Entry 8VJC (electron microscopy, 3.80 A resolution); this record covers chains B and D of the 5 polymer chains in the assembly.

[Chain B]
Molecule: Isoform Short of Insulin receptor
Source organism: Homo sapiens
Notes: EC 2.7.10.1
UniProtKB: P06213 (INSR_HUMAN), isoform P06213-2; residues -26 to 1343 here correspond to UniProt positions 1-1370 (UniProt number = residue number + 27)
Amino-acid sequence (1370 residues; each row starts with the number of its first residue; numbers below 1 keep their minus sign (Met-26 is residue -26)):
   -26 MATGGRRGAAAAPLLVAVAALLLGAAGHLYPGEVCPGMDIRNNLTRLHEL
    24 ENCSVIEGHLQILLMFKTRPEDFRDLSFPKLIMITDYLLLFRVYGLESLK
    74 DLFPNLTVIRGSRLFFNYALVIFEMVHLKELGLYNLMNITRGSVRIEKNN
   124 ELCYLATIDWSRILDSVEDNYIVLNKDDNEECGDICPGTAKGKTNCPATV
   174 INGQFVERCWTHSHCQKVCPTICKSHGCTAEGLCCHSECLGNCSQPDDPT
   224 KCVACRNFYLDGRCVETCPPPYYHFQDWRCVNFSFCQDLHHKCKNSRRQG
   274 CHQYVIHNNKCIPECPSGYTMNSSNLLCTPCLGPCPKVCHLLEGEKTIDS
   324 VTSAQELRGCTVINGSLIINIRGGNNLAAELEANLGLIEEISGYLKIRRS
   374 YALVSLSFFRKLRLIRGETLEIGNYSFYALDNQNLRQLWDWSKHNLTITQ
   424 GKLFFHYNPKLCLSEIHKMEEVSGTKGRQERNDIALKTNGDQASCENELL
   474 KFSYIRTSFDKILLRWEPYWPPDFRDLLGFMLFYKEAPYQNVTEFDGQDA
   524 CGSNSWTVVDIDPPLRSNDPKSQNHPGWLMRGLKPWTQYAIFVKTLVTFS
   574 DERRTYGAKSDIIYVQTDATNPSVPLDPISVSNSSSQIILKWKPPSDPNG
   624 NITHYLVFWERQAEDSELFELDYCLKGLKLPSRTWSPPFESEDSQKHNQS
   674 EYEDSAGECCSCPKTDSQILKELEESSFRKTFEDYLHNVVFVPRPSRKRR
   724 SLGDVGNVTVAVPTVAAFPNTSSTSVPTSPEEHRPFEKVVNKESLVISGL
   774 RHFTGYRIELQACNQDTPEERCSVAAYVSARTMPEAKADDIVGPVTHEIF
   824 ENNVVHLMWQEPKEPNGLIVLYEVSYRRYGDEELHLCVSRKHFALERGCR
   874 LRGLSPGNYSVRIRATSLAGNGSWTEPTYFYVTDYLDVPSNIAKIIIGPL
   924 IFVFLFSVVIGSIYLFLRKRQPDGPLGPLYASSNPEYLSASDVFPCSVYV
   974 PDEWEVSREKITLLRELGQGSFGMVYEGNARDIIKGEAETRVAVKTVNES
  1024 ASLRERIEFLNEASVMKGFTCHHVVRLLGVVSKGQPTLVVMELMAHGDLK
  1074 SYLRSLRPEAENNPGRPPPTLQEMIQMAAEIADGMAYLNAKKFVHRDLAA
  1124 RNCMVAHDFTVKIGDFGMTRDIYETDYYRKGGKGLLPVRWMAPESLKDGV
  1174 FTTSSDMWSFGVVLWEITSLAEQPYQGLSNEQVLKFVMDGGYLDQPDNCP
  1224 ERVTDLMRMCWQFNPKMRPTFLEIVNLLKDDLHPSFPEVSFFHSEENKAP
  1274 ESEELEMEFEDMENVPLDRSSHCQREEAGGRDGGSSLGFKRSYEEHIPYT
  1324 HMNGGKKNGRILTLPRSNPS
Unresolved in the structure: -26 to 0, 162-167, 519-527, 540-545, 657-700, 718-755, 906-1343
Disulfide bonds: Cys8-Cys26, Cys126-Cys155, Cys159-Cys182, Cys169-Cys188, Cys192-Cys201, Cys196-Cys207, Cys208-Cys216, Cys212-Cys225, Cys228-Cys237, Cys241-Cys253, Cys259-Cys284, Cys266-Cys274, Cys288-Cys301, Cys312-Cys333, Cys435-Cys468, Cys647-Cys860, Cys786-Cys795
Swiss-Prot annotation at these positions:
  - region: Glu706 to Phe714 (Insulin-binding), Tyr972 (Important for interaction with IRS1, SHC1 and STAT5B)
  - site: Phe39 (Insulin-binding)
  - modified residue: Ser373 (Phosphoserine), Tyr374 (Phosphotyrosine), Ser380 (Phosphoserine), Tyr972 (Phosphotyrosine)
  - glycosylation (N-linked (GlcNAc...) asparagine): Asn16, Asn25, Asn78, Asn111, Asn215, Asn255, Asn295, Asn337, Asn397, Asn418, Asn514, Asn606, Asn624, Asn671
Reported in the primary citation:
  - mutagenesis - E316A, E318A, D322A: unchanged signaling in response to IGF2
  - mutagenesis - E316A/E318A/D322A, K484E/L552A, R539A: decreased signaling in response to IGF2
  - mutagenesis - E316A/E318A/D322A, R539A: unchanged signaling in response to insulin
  - mutagenesis - N594A, N594E, N594R: increased signaling in response to IGF2
  - mutagenesis - N594A, N594E, N594R: increased signaling in response to insulin

[Chain D]
Molecule: Insulin-like growth factor II
Source organism: Homo sapiens
UniProtKB: P01344 (IGF2_HUMAN); residues -23 to 156 here correspond to UniProt positions 1-180 (UniProt number = residue number + 24)
Amino-acid sequence (180 residues; row label = number of the first residue in the row; numbers below 1 keep their minus sign (Met-23 is residue -23)):
   -23 MGIPMGKSMLVLLTFLAFASCCIAAYRPSETLCGGELVDTLQFVCGDRGF
    27 YFSRPASRVSRRSRGIVEECCFRSCDLALLETYCATPAKSERDVSTPPTV
    77 LPDNFPRYPVGKFFQYDTWKQSTQRLRRGLPALLRARRGHVLAKELEAFR
   127 EAKRHRPLIALPTQDPAHGGAPPEMASNRK
Unresolved in the structure: -23 to 5, 33-36, 64-156
Disulfide bonds: Cys9-Cys47, Cys21-Cys60, Cys46-Cys51
Swiss-Prot annotation at these positions:
  - region: Ala1 to Phe28 (B), Ser29 to Arg40 (C), Gly41 to Ala61 (A), Thr62 to Glu67 (D)
  - site (Important for interaction with integrin): Arg24, Arg34, Arg37, Arg38
  - glycosylation (O-linked (GalNAc...) threonine): Thr72, Thr75, Thr139
Reported in the primary citation:
  - mutagenesis - R37A/R38A: decreased signaling in response to IR
  - mutagenesis - E12A, E12A/R37A/R38A, V43E: decreased signaling with Isoform Short of Insulin receptor (chain B)
  - mutagenesis - F19A/L53A, R37A, R37A/R38A, R38A: unchanged signaling with Isoform Short of Insulin receptor (chain B)
  - mutagenesis - F19A/L53A, R37A/R38A: decreased co-localization with Isoform Short of Insulin receptor (chain B)
  - mutagenesis - R30A: increased signaling with Isoform Short of Insulin receptor (chain B)
  - mutagenesis - R30A: increased binding to IR-B
  - mutagenesis - R30A: increased binding to IR-A
  - mutagenesis - F19A/L53A, R37A/R38A, V43E: decreased growth in response to cell viability and growth

[Chain B / chain D interface]
Residue-residue contacts - 16 pairs, chain B then chain D:
  Asp12(B) with Phe28(D)
  Arg14(B) with Phe26(D); Phe28(D)
  Asn15(B) with Gly25(D); Phe26(D)
  Leu37(B) with Phe26(D), hydrophobic
  Phe39(B) with Gln18(D)
  Arg65(B) with Gly11(D); Val14(D); Asp15(D), salt bridge
  Gln272(B) with Ala32(D)
  Leu315(B) with Arg38(D)
  Glu316(B) with Arg38(D), salt bridge
  Thr320(B) with Arg37(D)
  Asp322(B) with Arg37(D), salt bridge
  Ser326(B) with Arg37(D)
Also at the interface, not in a pair above, chain B (15 interface residues in all): Lys40, Phe64, Lys121
Also at the interface, not in a pair above, chain D (13 interface residues in all): Tyr27, Arg30, Ser39
Interface features reported in the paper:
  - hot spots on chain D (mutagenesis) - R30A: increased binding to IR-B

[Overview]
15 residues of chain B face 13 of chain D across their interface, with 3 salt bridges. Polar pairs include
Arg65(B)-Asp15(D), Glu316(B)-Arg38(D) and Asp322(B)-Arg37(D). The paper reports that E316A/E318A/D322A,
K484E/L552A and R539A of chain B reduce signaling in response to IGF2; N594A, N594E and N594R of chain B
increase signaling in response to IGF2; 17 substitutions were tested in all.
Chain B is Isoform Short of Insulin receptor and chain D is Insulin-like growth factor II, both from Homo
sapiens; the structure, Cryo-EM structure of short form insulin receptor (IR-A) with three IGF2 bound,
asymmetric conformation, was determined by electron microscopy, deposited together with 8U4B, 8U4C, 8U4E and
8VJB.
